2CY6 - chains A and D; structure by X-ray diffraction, 2.00 A resolution.

[Chain A (and D)]
Protein: Lectin
From: Canavalia maritima
Notes: chain D of this document is another copy of the same molecule, construct and numbering; everything in this record applies to it too
Chain sequence (237 residues; each row starts with the number of its first residue):
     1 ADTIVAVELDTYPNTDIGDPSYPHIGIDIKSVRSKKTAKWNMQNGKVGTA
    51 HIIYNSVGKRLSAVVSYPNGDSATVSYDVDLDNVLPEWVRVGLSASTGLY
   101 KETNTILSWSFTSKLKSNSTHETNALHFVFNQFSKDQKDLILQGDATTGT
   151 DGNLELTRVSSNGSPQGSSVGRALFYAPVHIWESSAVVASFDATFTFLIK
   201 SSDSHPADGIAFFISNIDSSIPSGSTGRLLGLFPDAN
Ion coordination: Mn2+: Glu8, Asp10, Asp19, His24; Ca2+: Asp10, Tyr12, Asn14, Asp19

[Chain A / chain D interface]
Contacting residue pairs (54; chain A residue first):
  Trp88(A) - Asp136(D)
  Trp88(A) - Gln137(D)
  Trp88(A) - Lys138(D)
  Trp88(A) - Asp139(D)
  Arg90(A) - Tyr176(D)  hydrogen bond
  Glu122(A) - Asn131(D)
  Glu122(A) - Gln132(D)  hydrogen bond
  Thr123(A) - Val129(D)
  Thr123(A) - Asn131(D)  hydrogen bond (backbone-side chain)
  Asn124(A) - Val129(D)
  Asn124(A) - Phe130(D)
  Asn124(A) - Asn131(D)  hydrogen bond (side chain-backbone)
  Asn124(A) - Gln132(D)  hydrogen bond (side chain-backbone)
  Ala125(A) - His127(D)
  Ala125(A) - Phe128(D)
  Ala125(A) - Val129(D)  hydrogen bond (backbone-backbone)
  Leu126(A) - Leu126(D)  hydrophobic
  Leu126(A) - His127(D)
  Leu126(A) - Phe175(D)  hydrophobic
  His127(A) - Ala125(D)
  His127(A) - Leu126(D)
  His127(A) - His127(D)  hydrogen bond (backbone-backbone)
  Phe128(A) - Ala125(D)
  Val129(A) - Thr123(D)
  Val129(A) - Asn124(D)
  Val129(A) - Ala125(D)  hydrogen bond (backbone-backbone)
  Phe130(A) - Asn124(D)
  Asn131(A) - Glu122(D)
  Asn131(A) - Thr123(D)  hydrogen bond (side chain-backbone)
  Asn131(A) - Asn124(D)  hydrogen bond (backbone-side chain)
  Gln132(A) - Glu122(D)  hydrogen bond
  Gln132(A) - Asn124(D)  hydrogen bond (backbone-side chain)
  Ser134(A) - His180(D)
  Asp136(A) - Trp88(D)
  Gln137(A) - Trp88(D)
  Lys138(A) - Trp88(D)
  Lys138(A) - Pro178(D)
  Lys138(A) - Ile217(D)
  Asp139(A) - Trp88(D)
  Asp139(A) - Pro178(D)
  Phe175(A) - Leu126(D)  hydrophobic
  Phe175(A) - Ala177(D)  hydrophobic
  Tyr176(A) - Arg90(D)  hydrogen bond
  Tyr176(A) - Tyr176(D)  hydrophobic
  Tyr176(A) - Ala177(D)  hydrophobic
  Tyr176(A) - Pro178(D)
  Ala177(A) - Phe175(D)  hydrophobic
  Ala177(A) - Tyr176(D)  hydrophobic
  Ala177(A) - Ala177(D)  hydrophobic
  Pro178(A) - Lys138(D)
  Pro178(A) - Asp139(D)
  Pro178(A) - Tyr176(D)
  His180(A) - Ser134(D)
  Ile217(A) - Lys138(D)
Interface residues without a listed pair, chain A (25 interface residues in all): His121

[In short]
Chain A and chain D form an interface of 25 and 24 residues respectively; the contacts include 13 hydrogen
bonds. Polar contacts include Arg90(A)-Tyr176(D), Glu122(A)-Gln132(D) and Thr123(A)-Asn131(D). Glu8(A),
Asp10(A), Asp19(A) and His24(A) coordinate Mn2+. Asp10(A), Tyr12(A), Asn14(A) and Asp19(A) form the Ca2+ site.
Chain A and chain D are both Lectin (Canavalia maritima); the structure, Crystal structure of ConM in complex
with trehalose and maltose, was determined by X-ray diffraction, deposited together with 2CYF.
